PDB entry 3FDS | X-ray diffraction, 2.05 A resolution | chains A and C of the 3 polymer chains in the assembly

Chain A:
Protein: DNA polymerase IV
From: Sulfolobus solfataricus
Notes: EC 2.7.7.7
UniProtKB: Q97W02 (DPO42_SULSO); numbering as in UniProt (aligned over 1-352)
Sequence (352 residues; row label = number of the first residue in the row):
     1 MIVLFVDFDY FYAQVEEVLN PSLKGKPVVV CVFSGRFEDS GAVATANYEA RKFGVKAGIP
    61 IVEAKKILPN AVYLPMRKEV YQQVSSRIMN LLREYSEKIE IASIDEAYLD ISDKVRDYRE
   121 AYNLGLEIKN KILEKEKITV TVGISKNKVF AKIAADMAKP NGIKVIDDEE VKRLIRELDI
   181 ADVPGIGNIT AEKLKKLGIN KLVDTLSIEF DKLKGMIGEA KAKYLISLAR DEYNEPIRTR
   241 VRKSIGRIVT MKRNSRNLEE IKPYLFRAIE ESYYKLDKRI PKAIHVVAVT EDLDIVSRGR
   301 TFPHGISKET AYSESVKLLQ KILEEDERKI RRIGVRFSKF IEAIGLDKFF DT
Swiss-Prot annotation at these positions:
  - active site: E106
  - binding site (Mg(2+)): D7, D105
  - site: Y12 (Substrate discrimination)
  - mutagenesis: D105 to E106 (Loss of function), E342 to T352 (Almost complete loss of interaction with PCNA)

Chain C:
Protein: DNA polymerase sliding clamp B
From: Sulfolobus solfataricus
UniProtKB: P57766 (PCNA2_SULSO); numbering as in UniProt (aligned over 1-249)
Sequence (249 residues; numbered 1 to 249; the number before each row is that of its first residue):
     1 MVKIVYPNAK DFFSFINSIT NVTDSIILNF TEDGIFSRHL TEDKVLMAIM RIPKDVLSEY
    61 SIDSPTSVKL DVSSVKKILS KASSKKATIE LTETDSGLKI IIRDEKSGAK STIYIKAEKG
   121 QVEQLTEPKV NLAVNFTTDE SVLNVIAADV TLVGEEMRIS TEEDKIKIEA GEEGKRYVAF
   181 LMKDKPLKEL SIDTSASSSY SAEMFKDAVK GLRGFSAPTM VSFGENLPMK IDVEAVSGGH
   241 MIFWIAPRL
Sequence notes: engineered mutation V2 (Phe in P57766)
Swiss-Prot annotation at these positions:
  - mutagenesis: Y114 to K116 (Loss of interaction with PCNA3, no change with PCNA2), K175 to Y177 (Loss of interaction with both PCNA3 and PCNA2)

Chain A / chain C interface:
Residue-residue contacts - 37 pairs, chain A then chain C:
  G35(A) - D193(C)
  R36(A) - S191(C)
  R36(A) - D193(C)  hydrogen bond (backbone-side chain)
  I189(A) - Q124(C)
  I189(A) - T126(C)
  K193(A) - Q124(C)
  K282(A) - E172(C)  salt bridge
  P303(A) - E155(C)
  P303(A) - E172(C)
  H304(A) - E155(C)
  K339(A) - E173(C)  salt bridge
  I341(A) - E155(C)
  I341(A) - R248(C)
  E342(A) - R248(C)
  A343(A) - V45(C)  hydrophobic
  I344(A) - A246(C)
  I344(A) - P247(C)
  I344(A) - L249(C)  hydrophobic
  G345(A) - K44(C)
  L346(A) - K44(C)  hydrogen bond (backbone-backbone)
  L346(A) - V45(C)
  L346(A) - M47(C)  hydrophobic
  L346(A) - P128(C)  hydrophobic
  L346(A) - P228(C)  hydrophobic
  L346(A) - W244(C)
  L346(A) - I245(C)
  L346(A) - A246(C)
  D347(A) - K44(C)
  F349(A) - P128(C)
  F349(A) - K129(C)  hydrogen bond (backbone-backbone)
  F349(A) - P228(C)
  F349(A) - P247(C)
  F350(A) - R38(C)
  F350(A) - M47(C)  hydrophobic
  F350(A) - T126(C)
  F350(A) - E127(C)
  F350(A) - P128(C)
Other interface residues (no listed pair), chain A (18 interface residues in all): T301
Other interface residues (no listed pair), chain C (27 interface residues in all): L40, D43, L46, V130, N226, L227

In short:
18 residues of chain A face 27 of chain C across their interface; the contacts include 3 hydrogen bonds and 2
salt bridges. Among the polar pairs are K282(A)-E172(C), K339(A)-E173(C) and R36(A)-D193(C).
Chain A is DNA polymerase IV and chain C is DNA polymerase sliding clamp B, both from Sulfolobus solfataricus;
the structure, Structural insight into recruitment of translesion DNA polymerase Dpo4 to sliding clamp PCNA,
was determined by X-ray diffraction.
